PDB entry 2QHX | X-ray diffraction, 2.61 A resolution | chains A and C of the 4 polymer chains in the assembly

Chain A (and C):
Protein: Pteridine reductase 1
Organism: Leishmania major
Notes: EC 1.5.1.33; chain C of this document is another copy of the same molecule, construct and numbering; everything in this record applies to it too
UniProtKB: Q01782 (PTR1_LEIMA); residues 1-288 here = UniProt positions 1-288
Sequence (328 residues; each row starts with the number of its first residue; numbers below 1 keep their minus sign (Met-39 is residue -39)):
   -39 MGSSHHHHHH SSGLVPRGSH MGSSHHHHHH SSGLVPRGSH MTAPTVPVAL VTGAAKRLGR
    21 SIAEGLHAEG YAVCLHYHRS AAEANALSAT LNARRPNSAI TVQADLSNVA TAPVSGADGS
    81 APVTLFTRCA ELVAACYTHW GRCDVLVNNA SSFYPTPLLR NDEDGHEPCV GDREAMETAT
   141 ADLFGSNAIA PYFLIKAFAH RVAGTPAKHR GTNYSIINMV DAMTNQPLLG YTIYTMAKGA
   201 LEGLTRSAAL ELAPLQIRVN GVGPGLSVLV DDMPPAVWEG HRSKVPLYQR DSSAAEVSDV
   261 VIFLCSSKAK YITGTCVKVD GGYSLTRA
Disordered / not traced: -39 to 4, 74-80, 121-133 (chain C: -39 to 5, 74-80, 121-134, 231-238)
Differences from the reference sequence: expression tag (-39 to 0)
Residues lining bound ligands:
  - FE1 (methyl 1-(4-{[(2,4-diaminopteridin-6-yl)methyl](methyl)amino}benzoyl)piperidine-4-carboxylate): Arg17, Ser111, Ser112, Phe113, Pro115, Asp181, Leu188, Tyr191, Tyr194, Gly225, Leu226, Leu229, Asp232, Met233, His241
  - NADP (NAP; NADP nicotinamide-adenine-dinucleotide phosphate): Gly13, Lys16, Arg17, Leu18, Gly19, His36, Tyr37, His38, Arg39, Ser40, Ala64, Asp65, Leu66, Ser67, Asn109, Ala110, Ser111, Ser112, Asp142, Ser146, Asn147, Met179, Val180, Asp181, Tyr194, Lys198, Pro224, Gly225, Leu226, Ser227
UniProt features mapped onto this chain:
  - active site: Tyr194 (Proton acceptor)
  - binding site (substrate): Ser175
Reported in the primary citation:
  - catalytic residues: Asp181, Tyr194, Lys198 (citing earlier work)
  - binding site for NADP: Lys198
  - binding site for FE1: Arg17, Ser111, Phe113, Tyr194, Leu226

Interface between chain A and chain C:
Residue-residue contacts - 62 pairs, chain A then chain C:
  Arg206(A) with Leu285(C)
  Ala209(A) with Leu285(C), hydrophobic
  Leu210(A) with Pro246(C), hydrophobic
  Ala213(A) with Pro246(C); Leu247(C)
  Gln216(A) with Tyr248(C)
  Arg218(A) with Leu247(C)
  Leu226(A) with Tyr271(C)
  Val245(A) with Tyr271(C)
  Pro246(A) with Leu210(C), hydrophobic; Ala213(C)
  Leu247(A) with Ala213(C); Arg218(C); Lys270(C); Thr273(C)
  Tyr248(A) with Gln216(C); Lys270(C), hydrogen bond (side chain-backbone); Tyr271(C), hydrophobic
  Arg250(A) with Tyr271(C), hydrogen bond (backbone-side chain)
  Asp251(A) with Tyr271(C)
  Ser252(A) with Tyr271(C), hydrogen bond (backbone-side chain)
  Glu256(A) with Lys270(C), salt bridge; Tyr271(C)
  Asp259(A) with Lys268(C)
  Val260(A) with Phe263(C), hydrophobic; Ile272(C), hydrophobic
  Phe263(A) with Asp259(C); Val260(C), hydrophobic; Phe263(C), hydrophobic
  Lys268(A) with Asp259(C)
  Lys270(A) with Leu247(C); Tyr248(C), hydrogen bond (backbone-side chain); Glu256(C), salt bridge
  Tyr271(A) with Leu226(C); Val245(C); Tyr248(C), hydrophobic; Arg250(C), hydrogen bond (side chain-backbone); Asp251(C); Ser252(C), hydrogen bond (side chain-backbone); Glu256(C); Val279(C); Asp280(C); Gly281(C), hydrogen bond (backbone-backbone)
  Ile272(A) with Val260(C), hydrophobic; Lys278(C)
  Thr273(A) with Leu247(C); Asp280(C); Gly281(C); Gly282(C)
  Gly274(A) with Leu285(C)
  Thr275(A) with Lys278(C)
  Lys278(A) with Ile272(C); Thr275(C)
  Val279(A) with Tyr271(C)
  Asp280(A) with Tyr271(C); Thr273(C)
  Gly281(A) with Tyr271(C), hydrogen bond (backbone-backbone); Thr273(C)
  Gly282(A) with Thr273(C)
  Leu285(A) with Arg206(C); Ala209(C), hydrophobic; Gly274(C)
Also at the interface, not in a pair above, chain A (32 interface residues in all): Val277
Also at the interface, not in a pair above, chain C (32 interface residues in all): Val277

Summary:
The chain A/chain C interface involves 32 residues from each chain; the contacts include 8 hydrogen bonds and
2 salt bridges. Among the polar pairs are Glu256(A)-Lys270(C), Tyr248(A)-Lys270(C) and Arg250(A)-Tyr271(C).
The paper reports catalytic residues Asp181(A), Tyr194(A) and Lys198(A); a binding site for FE1 at Arg17(A),
Ser111(A) and Phe113(A) among others.
Both chains are Pteridine reductase 1 (Leishmania major). Entry 2QHX (Structure of Pteridine Reductase from
Leishmania major complexed with a ligand) was determined by X-ray diffraction together with 3H4V from the same
study.
